2B9V - chains A and D of the 4 polymer chains in the assembly; structure by X-ray diffraction, 2.00 A resolution.

# Chain A (and D)
Name: Alpha-amino acid ester hydrolase
Organism: Acetobacter pasteurianus
Notes: chain D of this document is another copy of the same molecule, construct and numbering; everything in this record applies to it too
UniProt: Q8VRK8 (Q8VRK8_ACEPA); numbering as in UniProt (aligned over 41-667)
Sequence (652 residues; row label = number of the first residue in the row):
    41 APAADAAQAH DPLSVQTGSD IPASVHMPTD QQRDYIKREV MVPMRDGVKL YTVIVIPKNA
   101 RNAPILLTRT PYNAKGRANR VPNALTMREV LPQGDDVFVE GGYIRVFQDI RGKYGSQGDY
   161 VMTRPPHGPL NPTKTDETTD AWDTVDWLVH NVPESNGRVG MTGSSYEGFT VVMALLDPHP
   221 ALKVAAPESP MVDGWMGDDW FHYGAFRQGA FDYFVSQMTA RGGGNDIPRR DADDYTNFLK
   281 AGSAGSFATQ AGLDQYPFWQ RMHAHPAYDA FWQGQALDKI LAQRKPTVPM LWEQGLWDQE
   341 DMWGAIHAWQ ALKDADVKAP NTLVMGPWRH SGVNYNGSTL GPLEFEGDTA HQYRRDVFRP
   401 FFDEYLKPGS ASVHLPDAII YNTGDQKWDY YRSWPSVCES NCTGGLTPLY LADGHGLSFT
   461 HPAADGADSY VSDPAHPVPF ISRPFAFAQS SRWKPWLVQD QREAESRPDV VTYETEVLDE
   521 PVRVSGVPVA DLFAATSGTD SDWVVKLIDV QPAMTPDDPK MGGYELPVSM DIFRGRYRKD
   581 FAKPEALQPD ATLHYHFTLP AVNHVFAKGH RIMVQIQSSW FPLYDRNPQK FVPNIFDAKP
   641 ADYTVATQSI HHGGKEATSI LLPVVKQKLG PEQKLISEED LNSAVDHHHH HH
Disordered / not traced: 41-49, 63-71, 667-692
Sequence notes: expression tag (668-692)

# Interface between chain A and chain D
Pairs across the interface (51; chain A residue first):
  R269(A) with M554(D)
  R270(A) with A553(D); M554(D)
  D271(A) with A553(D); M554(D)
  A272(A) with A553(D), hydrogen bond (backbone-backbone); M554(D); G562(D)
  D273(A) with R502(D)
  Y275(A) with S506(D)
  K280(A) with R611(D)
  H476(A) with E505(D); S506(D); R507(D); P508(D)
  P477(A) with S506(D)
  P479(A) with S506(D)
  R483(A) with R502(D), hydrogen bond (side chain-backbone); E505(D), salt bridge; S506(D)
  P484(A) with R502(D)
  R502(A) with D271(D), salt bridge; D273(D); R483(D), hydrogen bond (backbone-side chain); P484(D)
  E503(A) with E503(D)
  E505(A) with H476(D); R483(D), salt bridge
  S506(A) with Y275(D); H476(D); P477(D); P479(D); R483(D); R507(D), hydrogen bond (backbone-side chain)
  R507(A) with H476(D); S506(D), hydrogen bond (side chain-backbone); R507(D); P508(D)
  P508(A) with H476(D); R507(D); D509(D)
  D509(A) with P508(D)
  A553(A) with R270(D); D271(D); A272(D), hydrogen bond (backbone-backbone)
  M554(A) with R269(D); R270(D); D271(D); A272(D)
  G562(A) with A272(D)
  R611(A) with K280(D)
Other interface residues (no listed pair), chain A (28 interface residues in all): D473, D500, V510, P559, G563
Other interface residues (no listed pair), chain D (27 interface residues in all): D500, V510, P559, G563

# Summary
28 residues of chain A face 27 of chain D across their interface; the contacts include 6 hydrogen bonds and 3
salt bridges. Polar contacts include R483(A)-E505(D), R502(A)-D271(D) and R483(A)-R502(D).
Chain A and chain D are both Alpha-amino acid ester hydrolase (Acetobacter pasteurianus); the structure,
Acetobacter turbidans alpha-amino acid ester hydrolase, was determined by X-ray diffraction (same publication
as 2B4K and 1RYY).
